Entry 6RI9 (electron microscopy, 3.70 A resolution); this record covers chains C and D of the 8 polymer chains in the assembly.

== Chain C ==
Molecule: DNA-directed RNA polymerase subunit beta
Source organism: Escherichia coli (strain K12)
Notes: EC 2.7.7.6
UniProt: P0A8V2 (RPOB_ECOLI); residue numbers follow UniProt; this construct covers 1-1342
Amino-acid sequence (1342 residues; row label = number of the first residue in the row):
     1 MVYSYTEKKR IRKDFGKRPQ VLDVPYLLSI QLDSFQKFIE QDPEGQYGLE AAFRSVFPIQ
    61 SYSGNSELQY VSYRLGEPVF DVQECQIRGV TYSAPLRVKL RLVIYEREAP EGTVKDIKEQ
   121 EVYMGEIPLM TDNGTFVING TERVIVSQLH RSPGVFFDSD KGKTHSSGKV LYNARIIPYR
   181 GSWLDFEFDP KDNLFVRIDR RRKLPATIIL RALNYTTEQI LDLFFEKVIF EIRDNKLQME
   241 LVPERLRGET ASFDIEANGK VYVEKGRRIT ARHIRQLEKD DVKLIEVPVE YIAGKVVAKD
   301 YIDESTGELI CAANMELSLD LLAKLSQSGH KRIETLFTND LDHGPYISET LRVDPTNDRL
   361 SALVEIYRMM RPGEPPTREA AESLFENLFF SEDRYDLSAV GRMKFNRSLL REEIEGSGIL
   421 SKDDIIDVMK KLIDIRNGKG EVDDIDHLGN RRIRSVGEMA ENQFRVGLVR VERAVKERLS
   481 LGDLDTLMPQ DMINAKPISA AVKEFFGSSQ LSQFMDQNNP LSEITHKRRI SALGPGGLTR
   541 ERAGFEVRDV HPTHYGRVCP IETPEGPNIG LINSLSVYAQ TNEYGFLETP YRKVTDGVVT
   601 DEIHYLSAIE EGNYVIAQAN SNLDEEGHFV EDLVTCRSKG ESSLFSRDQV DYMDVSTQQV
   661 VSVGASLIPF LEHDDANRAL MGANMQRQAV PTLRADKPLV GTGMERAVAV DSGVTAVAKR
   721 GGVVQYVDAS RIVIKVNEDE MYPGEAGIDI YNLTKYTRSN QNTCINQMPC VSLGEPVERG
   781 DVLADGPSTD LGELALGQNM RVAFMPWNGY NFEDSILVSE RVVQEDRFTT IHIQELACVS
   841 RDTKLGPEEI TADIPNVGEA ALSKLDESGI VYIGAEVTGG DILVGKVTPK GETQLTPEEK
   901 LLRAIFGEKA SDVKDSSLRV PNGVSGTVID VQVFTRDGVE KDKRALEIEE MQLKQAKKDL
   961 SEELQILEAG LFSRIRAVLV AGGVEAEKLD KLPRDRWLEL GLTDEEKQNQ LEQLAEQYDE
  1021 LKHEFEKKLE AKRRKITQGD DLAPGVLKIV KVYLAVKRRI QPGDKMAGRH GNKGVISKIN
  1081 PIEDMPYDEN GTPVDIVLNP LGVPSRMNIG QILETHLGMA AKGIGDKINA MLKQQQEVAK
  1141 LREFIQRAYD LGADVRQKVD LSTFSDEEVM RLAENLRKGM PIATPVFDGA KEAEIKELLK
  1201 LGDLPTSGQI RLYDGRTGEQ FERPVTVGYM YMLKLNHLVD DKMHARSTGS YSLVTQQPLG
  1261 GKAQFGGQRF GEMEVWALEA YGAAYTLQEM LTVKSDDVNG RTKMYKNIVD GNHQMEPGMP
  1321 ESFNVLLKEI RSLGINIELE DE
Disordered / not traced: 1, 891-912
Curated features (UniProtKB/Swiss-Prot):
  - modified residue (N6-acetyllysine): Lys-1022, Lys-1200
  - mutagenesis: Ile-561 (I561S: Resistant to antibiotics salinamide A and B), Ile-569 (I569S: Resistant to antibiotics salinamide A and B), Ala-665 (A665E: Resistant to antibiotics salinamide A and B), Asp-675 (D675A/G: Resistant to antibiotics salinamide A and B), Asn-677 (N677H/K: Resistant to antibiotics salinamide A and B), Leu-680 (L680M: Resistant to antibiotics salinamide A and B), Glu-813 (E813K: Disrupts the enzyme's active center)

== Chain D ==
Molecule: DNA-directed RNA polymerase subunit beta'
Source organism: Escherichia coli (strain K12)
Notes: EC 2.7.7.6
UniProt: P0A8T7 (RPOC_ECOLI); residues 1-1407 here = UniProt positions 1-1407
Amino-acid sequence (1407 residues; row label = number of the first residue in the row):
     1 MKDLLKFLKA QTKTEEFDAI KIALASPDMI RSWSFGEVKK PETINYRTFK PERDGLFCAR
    61 IFGPVKDYEC LCGKYKRLKH RGVICEKCGV EVTQTKVRRE RMGHIELASP TAHIWFLKSL
   121 PSRIGLLLDM PLRDIERVLY FESYVVIEGG MTNLERQQIL TEEQYLDALE EFGDEFDAKM
   181 GAEAIQALLK SMDLEQECEQ LREELNETNS ETKRKKLTKR IKLLEAFVQS GNKPEWMILT
   241 VLPVLPPDLR PLVPLDGGRF ATSDLNDLYR RVINRNNRLK RLLDLAAPDI IVRNEKRMLQ
   301 EAVDALLDNG RRGRAITGSN KRPLKSLADM IKGKQGRFRQ NLLGKRVDYS GRSVITVGPY
   361 LRLHQCGLPK KMALELFKPF IYGKLELRGL ATTIKAAKKM VEREEAVVWD ILDEVIREHP
   421 VLLNRAPTLH RLGIQAFEPV LIEGKAIQLH PLVCAAYNAD FDGDQMAVHV PLTLEAQLEA
   481 RALMMSTNNI LSPANGEPII VPSQDVVLGL YYMTRDCVNA KGEGMVLTGP KEAERLYRSG
   541 LASLHARVKV RITEYEKDAN GELVAKTSLK DTTVGRAILW MIVPKGLPYS IVNQALGKKA
   601 ISKMLNTCYR ILGLKPTVIF ADQIMYTGFA YAARSGASVG IDDMVIPEKK HEIISEAEAE
   661 VAEIQEQFQS GLVTAGERYN KVIDIWAAAN DRVSKAMMDN LQTETVINRD GQEEKQVSFN
   721 SIYMMADSGA RGSAAQIRQL AGMRGLMAKP DGSIIETPIT ANFREGLNVL QYFISTHGAR
   781 KGLADTALKT ANSGYLTRRL VDVAQDLVVT EDDCGTHEGI MMTPVIEGGD VKEPLRDRVL
   841 GRVTAEDVLK PGTADILVPR NTLLHEQWCD LLEENSVDAV KVRSVVSCDT DFGVCAHCYG
   901 RDLARGHIIN KGEAIGVIAA QSIGEPGTQL TMRTFHIGGA ASRAAAESSI QVKNKGSIKL
   961 SNVKSVVNSS GKLVITSRNT ELKLIDEFGR TKESYKVPYG AVLAKGDGEQ VAGGETVANW
  1021 DPHTMPVITE VSGFVRFTDM IDGQTITRQT DELTGLSSLV VLDSAERTAG GKDLRPALKI
  1081 VDAQGNDVLI PGTDMPAQYF LPGKAIVQLE DGVQISSGDT LARIPQESGG TKDITGGLPR
  1141 VADLFEARRP KEPAILAEIS GIVSFGKETK GKRRLVITPV DGSDPYEEMI PKWRQLNVFE
  1201 GERVERGDVI SDGPEAPHDI LRLRGVHAVT RYIVNEVQDV YRLQGVKIND KHIEVIVRQM
  1261 LRKATIVNAG SSDFLEGEQV EYSRVKIANR ELEANGKVGA TYSRDLLGIT KASLATESFI
  1321 SAASFQETTR VLTEAAVAGK RDELRGLKEN VIVGRLIPAG TGYAYHQDRM RRRAAGEAPA
  1381 APQVTAEDAS ASLAELLNAG LGGSDNE
Disordered / not traced: 1-15, 936-947, 1125-1134, 1374-1407
Curated features (UniProtKB/Swiss-Prot):
  - binding site (Zn(2+)): Cys-70, Cys-72, Cys-85, Cys-88, Cys-814, Cys-888, Cys-895, Cys-898
  - binding site (Mg(2+)): Asp-460, Asp-462, Asp-464
  - modified residue: Lys-983 (N6-acetyllysine)
  - mutagenesis: Gln-504 (Q504P: Resistant to antibiotics salinamide A and B), Asn-690 (N690D: Resistant to antibiotics salinamide A and B), Met-697 (M697V: Resistant to antibiotics salinamide A and B), Ala-735 (A735T: Resistant to antibiotics salinamide A and B), Arg-738 (R738C/H/P/S: Resistant to antibiotics salinamide A and B), Ala-748 (A748E: Resistant to antibiotics salinamide A and B), Pro-758 (P758S/T: Resistant to antibiotics salinamide A and B), Phe-763 (F763C: Resistant to antibiotics salinamide A and B), Ser-775 (S775A: Resistant to antibiotics salinamide A and B), Ala-779 (A779T/V: Resistant to antibiotics salinamide A and B), Arg-780 (R780C: Resistant to antibiotics salinamide A and B), Gly-782 (G782A/C: Resistant to antibiotics salinamide A and B), 1 further mutagenesis entry in UniProt
Ion coordination: Zn2+ site 1: Cys-72, Cys-85, Cys-88; Mg2+: Asp-462, Asp-464 (shared with 2 residues of chain R); Zn2+ site 2: Cys-814, Cys-888, Cys-895, Cys-898
What the authors report for this chain:
  - Mg2+ coordination: Asp-460, Asp-462, Asp-464

== Chain C / chain D interface ==
Residue-residue contacts (234):
  Phe-545(C) / Asp-785(D)
  Arg-548(C) / Arg-780(D)
  Asp-549(C) / Pro-750(D)
  Asp-549(C) / His-777(D)
  Val-550(C) / His-777(D)
  Val-550(C) / Arg-780(D)
  Pro-560(C) / Phe-773(D)  hydrophobic
  Pro-560(C) / Thr-776(D)
  Pro-560(C) / Arg-780(D)  hydrogen bond (backbone-side chain)
  Ile-561(C) / Tyr-772(D)
  Ile-561(C) / Thr-776(D)
  Thr-563(C) / Arg-780(D)
  Glu-565(C) / Leu-783(D)
  Gln-618(C) / Val-769(D)
  Gln-618(C) / Leu-770(D)
  Asn-620(C) / Asn-768(D)
  Ser-642(C) / Leu-770(D)
  Leu-671(C) / Tyr-772(D)
  Glu-672(C) / Gly-766(D)
  Glu-672(C) / Leu-767(D)  hydrogen bond (backbone-backbone)
  His-673(C) / Phe-763(D)  hydrogen bond (side chain-backbone)
  His-673(C) / Arg-764(D)
  His-673(C) / Glu-765(D)
  His-673(C) / Gly-766(D)
  Asp-674(C) / Tyr-772(D)
  Asn-677(C) / Ala-779(D)
  Ala-679(C) / Tyr-772(D)
  Phe-804(C) / Ser-638(D)  hydrogen bond (backbone-side chain)
  Pro-806(C) / Ala-633(D)
  Pro-806(C) / Ala-637(D)
  Trp-807(C) / Ala-633(D)  hydrophobic
  Asn-808(C) / Phe-629(D)
  Asn-808(C) / Ala-633(D)
  Gly-809(C) / Val-357(D)
  Gly-809(C) / Pro-359(D)
  Gly-809(C) / Phe-629(D)
  Asn-811(C) / Asp-505(D)
  Phe-812(C) / Val-357(D)  hydrophobic
  Phe-812(C) / Pro-451(D)
  Phe-812(C) / Gln-504(D)  hydrogen bond (backbone-side chain)
  Phe-812(C) / Asp-505(D)
  Phe-812(C) / Phe-629(D)  hydrophobic
  Glu-813(C) / Asp-460(D)
  Glu-813(C) / Phe-461(D)
  Glu-813(C) / Gln-504(D)  hydrogen bond
  Ser-815(C) / Val-357(D)
  Ser-815(C) / Phe-461(D)
  Arg-841(C) / Asp-256(D)  salt bridge
  Lys-844(C) / Arg-47(D)
  Lys-1065(C) / Asp-462(D)
  Val-1075(C) / Phe-461(D)
  Val-1075(C) / Asp-462(D)
  Val-1075(C) / Gly-463(D)
  Ser-1077(C) / Thr-356(D)
  Asn-1099(C) / Asp-505(D)
  Pro-1100(C) / Ala-637(D)
  Leu-1101(C) / Gln-504(D)
  Leu-1101(C) / Asp-505(D)
  Leu-1101(C) / Met-725(D)  hydrophobic
  Leu-1101(C) / Arg-731(D)
  Pro-1104(C) / Met-725(D)  hydrophobic
  Pro-1104(C) / Gln-736(D)
  Ser-1105(C) / Arg-731(D)  hydrogen bond
  Ser-1105(C) / Gln-736(D)
  Met-1107(C) / Gln-739(D)
  Met-1107(C) / Leu-740(D)  hydrophobic
  Ile-1109(C) / Met-644(D)  hydrophobic
  Ile-1112(C) / Val-639(D)  hydrophobic
  Leu-1113(C) / Ile-641(D)  hydrophobic
  His-1116(C) / Ile-641(D)
  Phe-1187(C) / Tyr-772(D)  hydrophobic
  Glu-1192(C) / Ile-641(D)
  Glu-1192(C) / Arg-764(D)  salt bridge
  Ser-1207(C) / Asp-642(D)  hydrogen bond
  Gln-1209(C) / Val-639(D)
  Gln-1209(C) / Gly-640(D)
  Glu-1219(C) / Arg-634(D)  salt bridge
  Phe-1221(C) / Ala-633(D)
  Phe-1221(C) / Arg-634(D)
  Glu-1222(C) / Tyr-512(D)  hydrogen bond
  Glu-1222(C) / Tyr-537(D)  hydrogen bond
  Glu-1222(C) / Ser-635(D)  hydrogen bond (backbone-backbone)
  Arg-1223(C) / Ser-635(D)
  Arg-1223(C) / Ala-637(D)
  Arg-1223(C) / Phe-719(D)  hydrogen bond (side chain-backbone)
  Arg-1223(C) / Ser-721(D)  hydrogen bond
  Val-1225(C) / Gly-636(D)
  Val-1225(C) / Ser-638(D)
  Thr-1226(C) / Ser-638(D)  hydrogen bond (backbone-side chain)
  Thr-1226(C) / Val-639(D)  hydrogen bond (side chain-backbone)
  Thr-1226(C) / Gly-640(D)
  Val-1239(C) / Lys-445(D)
  Asp-1240(C) / Lys-445(D)
  Lys-1242(C) / Arg-352(D)
  Lys-1242(C) / Gln-465(D)
  Met-1243(C) / Arg-352(D)
  Met-1243(C) / Lys-445(D)
  His-1244(C) / Gly-351(D)
  His-1244(C) / Arg-352(D)  hydrogen bond (backbone-backbone)
  Ala-1245(C) / Ser-350(D)
  Ala-1245(C) / Gly-351(D)
  Arg-1246(C) / Asp-348(D)  salt bridge
  Arg-1246(C) / Tyr-349(D)  hydrogen bond (backbone-backbone)
  Arg-1246(C) / Ser-350(D)  hydrogen bond (backbone-backbone)
  Ser-1247(C) / Asp-348(D)
  Ser-1247(C) / Tyr-349(D)
  Ser-1247(C) / Glu-375(D)
  Ser-1247(C) / Lys-378(D)
  Thr-1248(C) / Tyr-349(D)
  Tyr-1251(C) / Asp-348(D)  hydrogen bond
  Leu-1253(C) / Arg-99(D)
  Leu-1253(C) / Pro-251(D)  hydrophobic
  Val-1254(C) / Leu-249(D)
  Gln-1256(C) / Arg-99(D)
  Gln-1257(C) / Asn-341(D)  hydrogen bond
  Pro-1258(C) / Arg-346(D)
  Pro-1258(C) / Asp-348(D)
  Leu-1259(C) / Arg-346(D)
  Gly-1260(C) / Arg-346(D)
  Gly-1267(C) / Arg-346(D)  hydrogen bond (backbone-side chain)
  Gly-1267(C) / Ser-350(D)
  Gln-1268(C) / Arg-346(D)
  Gln-1268(C) / Val-347(D)  hydrogen bond (backbone-backbone)
  Gln-1268(C) / Ser-350(D)  hydrogen bond (backbone-side chain)
  Gln-1268(C) / Gly-351(D)
  Gln-1268(C) / Arg-352(D)
  Arg-1269(C) / Arg-339(D)
  Arg-1269(C) / Gln-340(D)
  Arg-1269(C) / Gly-344(D)
  Arg-1269(C) / Lys-345(D)
  Phe-1270(C) / Gly-344(D)
  Phe-1270(C) / Lys-345(D)  hydrogen bond (backbone-backbone)
  Phe-1270(C) / Val-347(D)  hydrophobic
  Phe-1270(C) / His-469(D)
  Glu-1272(C) / Leu-343(D)
  Glu-1272(C) / Arg-798(D)  salt bridge
  Met-1273(C) / Thr-428(D)
  Glu-1274(C) / Asn-424(D)  hydrogen bond
  Glu-1274(C) / Ala-426(D)
  Glu-1274(C) / Thr-428(D)  hydrogen bond
  Glu-1274(C) / Ile-434(D)
  Val-1275(C) / Leu-343(D)
  Trp-1276(C) / Arg-798(D)
  Trp-1276(C) / Val-801(D)  hydrophobic
  Trp-1276(C) / Val-917(D)
  Trp-1276(C) / Gln-921(D)
  Ala-1277(C) / Ile-434(D)  hydrophobic
  Ala-1277(C) / Gln-921(D)
  Leu-1278(C) / Met-484(D)  hydrophobic
  Glu-1279(C) / Gln-805(D)
  Glu-1279(C) / Leu-1347(D)
  Glu-1279(C) / Val-1351(D)
  Glu-1279(C) / Ile-1357(D)
  Ala-1280(C) / Arg-431(D)
  Ala-1280(C) / Ile-918(D)  hydrophobic
  Tyr-1281(C) / Arg-431(D)  hydrogen bond (side chain-backbone)
  Tyr-1281(C) / Ile-434(D)  hydrogen bond (side chain-backbone)
  Tyr-1281(C) / Leu-483(D)
  Tyr-1281(C) / Asn-489(D)  hydrogen bond
  Gly-1282(C) / Thr-1361(D)
  Ala-1283(C) / Glu-479(D)
  Ala-1284(C) / Glu-479(D)
  Ala-1284(C) / Thr-1361(D)
  Ala-1284(C) / Gly-1362(D)
  Tyr-1285(C) / Glu-475(D)
  Tyr-1285(C) / Thr-1361(D)
  Thr-1286(C) / Ala-476(D)
  Thr-1286(C) / Glu-479(D)
  Gln-1288(C) / Leu-1356(D)
  Glu-1289(C) / Pro-471(D)
  Glu-1289(C) / Leu-472(D)  hydrogen bond (side chain-backbone)
  Glu-1289(C) / Thr-473(D)  hydrogen bond (side chain-backbone)
  Glu-1289(C) / Ala-476(D)
  Met-1290(C) / His-469(D)
  Leu-1291(C) / Lys-345(D)  hydrogen bond (backbone-side chain)
  Leu-1291(C) / Val-1351(D)  hydrophobic
  Thr-1292(C) / Gly-1354(D)
  Lys-1294(C) / Val-347(D)
  Lys-1294(C) / Asp-348(D)
  Lys-1294(C) / Val-470(D)  hydrogen bond (side chain-backbone)
  Lys-1294(C) / Pro-471(D)
  Lys-1294(C) / Leu-472(D)
  Ser-1295(C) / Lys-345(D)
  Ser-1295(C) / Arg-346(D)  hydrogen bond (side chain-backbone)
  Met-1304(C) / Leu-472(D)  hydrophobic
  Ile-1308(C) / Pro-379(D)  hydrophobic
  Ile-1308(C) / Phe-380(D)  hydrophobic
  Val-1309(C) / Gly-383(D)
  His-1313(C) / Phe-380(D)
  His-1313(C) / Leu-472(D)
  Met-1319(C) / Phe-17(D)  hydrophobic
  Pro-1320(C) / Val-1353(D)
  Glu-1321(C) / Arg-99(D)  salt bridge
  Ser-1322(C) / Asn-341(D)
  Ser-1322(C) / Leu-342(D)
  Phe-1323(C) / Ile-1352(D)  hydrophobic
  Val-1325(C) / Leu-249(D)  hydrophobic
  Leu-1326(C) / Phe-338(D)  hydrophobic
  Leu-1326(C) / Leu-342(D)  hydrophobic
  Lys-1328(C) / Glu-100(D)
  Glu-1329(C) / Met-330(D)
  Glu-1329(C) / Arg-337(D)  salt bridge
  Ile-1330(C) / Ile-331(D)  hydrophobic
  Ile-1330(C) / Leu-1332(D)  hydrophobic
  Arg-1331(C) / Trp-33(D)
  Ser-1332(C) / Pro-243(D)
  Leu-1333(C) / Trp-115(D)  hydrophobic
  Leu-1333(C) / Leu-307(D)  hydrophobic
  Leu-1333(C) / Leu-327(D)  hydrophobic
  Gly-1334(C) / Ala-25(D)
  Gly-1334(C) / His-113(D)
  Ile-1335(C) / Ile-22(D)  hydrophobic
  Ile-1335(C) / Ala-23(D)
  Ile-1335(C) / Trp-33(D)
  Asn-1336(C) / Ile-22(D)
  Asn-1336(C) / Ala-23(D)  hydrogen bond (backbone-backbone)
  Asn-1336(C) / Leu-24(D)
  Asn-1336(C) / Met-29(D)
  Asn-1336(C) / Trp-33(D)
  Ile-1337(C) / Ile-20(D)  hydrophobic
  Ile-1337(C) / Lys-21(D)
  Glu-1338(C) / Ile-20(D)
  Glu-1338(C) / Lys-21(D)  hydrogen bond (backbone-backbone)
  Leu-1339(C) / Phe-17(D)  hydrophobic
  Leu-1339(C) / Ile-20(D)  hydrophobic
  Glu-1340(C) / Phe-17(D)
  Glu-1340(C) / Asp-18(D)
  Glu-1340(C) / Ala-19(D)  hydrogen bond (backbone-backbone)
  Glu-1340(C) / Lys-21(D)
  Glu-1340(C) / Arg-1341(D)  salt bridge
  Asp-1341(C) / Glu-16(D)
  Asp-1341(C) / Asp-18(D)  hydrogen bond (backbone-side chain)
  Glu-1342(C) / Phe-17(D)
  Glu-1342(C) / Asp-18(D)  hydrogen bond (backbone-side chain)
Interface residues without a listed pair, chain C (148 interface residues in all): Tyr-555, Gly-566, Ile-569, Gly-570, Glu-641, Thr-657, Val-660, Asp-675, Ala-676, Leu-680, Met-805, Tyr-810, Gln-1061, Pro-1062, Gly-1063, Lys-1073, Val-1103, Arg-1106, Lys-1196, Thr-1255, Gly-1261, Gly-1271, Leu-1287, Asp-1296, Arg-1301, Tyr-1305, Met-1315, Gly-1318
Interface residues without a listed pair, chain D (163 interface residues in all): Thr-48, Phe-49, Met-102, Phe-116, Leu-245, Ser-353, Val-354, Ile-355, Met-372, Leu-376, Tyr-382, Glu-386, Arg-425, Leu-432, Gln-435, Ala-446, Cys-454, Ala-467, Leu-474, Ser-503, Leu-508, Leu-544, Asp-643, Ile-722, Met-724, Gly-732, Arg-744, Glu-756, Ser-775, Ala-784, Ala-787, Ala-1336, Arg-1355, Gly-1360

== Overview ==
Chain C and chain D form an interface of 148 and 163 residues respectively, with 39 hydrogen bonds and 8 salt
bridges. Among the polar pairs are Arg-841(C)/Asp-256(D), Glu-1192(C)/Arg-764(D) and Glu-1219(C)/Arg-634(D).
From the paper: Mg2+ coordination by Asp-460(D), Asp-462(D) and Asp-464(D).
Here chain C is DNA-directed RNA polymerase subunit beta and chain D is DNA-directed RNA polymerase subunit
beta', both from Escherichia coli (strain K12). Entry 6RI9 (Cryo-EM structure of E. coli RNA polymerase
backtracked elongation complex in non-swiveled state) was determined by electron microscopy (same publication
as 6RH3, 6RI7, 6RIN and 6RIP).
